Entry 8UWA (X-ray diffraction, 4.02 A resolution (low resolution: residue-level contacts below are approximate; hydrogen-bond / salt-bridge calls are withheld)); this record covers chains C and U of the 9 polymer chains in the assembly.

[Chain C]
Molecule: Hemagglutinin
Organism: Influenza A virus (A/Perth/16/2009(H3N2))
UniProtKB: C6KNH7 (C6KNH7_9INFA); residues 1-504 here correspond to UniProt positions 17-520 (UniProt number = residue number + 16)
Sequence (514 residues; numbered 1 to 514; the number before each row is that of its first residue):
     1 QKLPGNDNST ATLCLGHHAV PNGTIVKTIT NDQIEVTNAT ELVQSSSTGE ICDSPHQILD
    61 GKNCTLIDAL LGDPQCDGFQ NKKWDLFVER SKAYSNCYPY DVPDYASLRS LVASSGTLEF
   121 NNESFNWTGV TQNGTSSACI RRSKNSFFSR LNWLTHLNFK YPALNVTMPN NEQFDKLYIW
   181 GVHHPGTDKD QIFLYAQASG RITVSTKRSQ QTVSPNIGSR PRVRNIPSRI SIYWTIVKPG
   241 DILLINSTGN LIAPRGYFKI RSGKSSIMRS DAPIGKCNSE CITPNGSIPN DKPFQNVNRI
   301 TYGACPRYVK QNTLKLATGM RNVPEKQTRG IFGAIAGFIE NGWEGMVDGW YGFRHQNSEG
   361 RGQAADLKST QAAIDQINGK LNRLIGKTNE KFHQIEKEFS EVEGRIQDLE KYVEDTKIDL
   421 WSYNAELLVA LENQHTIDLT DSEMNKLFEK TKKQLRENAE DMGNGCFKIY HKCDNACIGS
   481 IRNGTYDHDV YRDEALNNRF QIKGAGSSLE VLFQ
Disordered / not traced: 1-7, 329-332, 502-514
Construct notes: expression tag (505-514)
Disulfide bonds: Cys-14/Cys-466, Cys-52/Cys-277, Cys-64/Cys-76, Cys-97/Cys-139, Cys-281/Cys-305, Cys-473/Cys-477
Covalent attachments: N-acetylglucosamine (NAG) linked to Asn-22, Asn-63, Asn-126, Asn-133, Asn-246, Asn-285, Asn-483; glycan linked to Asn-38, Asn-165

[Chain U]
Molecule: 09-1B12 heavy chain
Organism: Homo sapiens
Sequence (240 residues; each row starts with the number of its first residue):
     1 QVQLVQSAPE VKRPGASVRL SCKASGYTFN TYGIIWVRQA PGQGLEWMGW ISAYTGNTNY
    61 AQKVQGRVTM TTDITTSTAY LELRGLRSDD TAVYYCARGL LQGAVILDSY HYALDFWGQG
   121 TTVTVSGAST KGPSVFPLAP SSKSTSGGTA ALGCLVKDYF PEPVTVSWNS GALTSGVHTF
   181 PAVLQSSGLY SLSSVVTVPS SSLGTQTYIC NVNHKPSNTK VDKRVEPKSC DKGSSLEVLF
Disordered / not traced: 231-240
Disulfide bonds: Cys-22/Cys-96, Cys-154/Cys-210

[How chain C and chain U interact]
Contacting residue pairs - 24 pairs, chain C then chain U:
  Thr-40(C) / Leu-107(U)
  Thr-318(C) / Val-105(U)
  Asp-348(C) / Tyr-54(U)
  Gly-349(C) / Tyr-54(U)
  Trp-350(C) / Val-105(U)
  Leu-367(C) / Tyr-54(U)
  Lys-368(C) / Thr-55(U)
  Lys-368(C) / Asn-57(U)
  Thr-370(C) / Tyr-54(U)
  Gln-371(C) / Tyr-54(U)
  Gln-371(C) / Thr-55(U)
  Gln-371(C) / Leu-101(U)
  Gln-371(C) / Gln-102(U)
  Gln-371(C) / Gly-103(U)
  Ile-374(C) / Gly-103(U)
  Ile-374(C) / Ala-104(U)
  Ile-374(C) / Val-105(U)
  Ile-377(C) / Val-105(U)
  Asn-378(C) / Ile-106(U)
  Asn-378(C) / Tyr-112(U)
  Leu-381(C) / Val-105(U)
  Leu-381(C) / Ile-106(U)
  Asn-382(C) / Tyr-112(U)
  Ile-385(C) / Leu-107(U)

[Overview]
15 residues of chain C face 11 of chain U across their interface. Covalently linked N-acetylglucosamine: at
Asn-22(C), Asn-63(C), Asn-126(C), Asn-133(C), Asn-246(C) and Asn-285(C) and 1 more.
Chain C is Hemagglutinin (Influenza A virus (A/Perth/16/2009(H3N2))) and chain U is 09-1B12 heavy chain (Homo
sapiens); the structure, VH1-18 QxxV class antibody 09-1B12 bound to A/Perth/16/2009 H3N2 hemagglutinin, was
determined by X-ray diffraction (same publication as 8UT4, 8UT6, 8UT7, 8UT8 and 8UT9).
